PDB entry 8D8K | electron microscopy, 3.13 A resolution | chains 0 and a of the 35 polymer chains in the assembly

Chain 0:
Molecule: Probable S-adenosyl-L-methionine-dependent RNA methyltransferase RSM22, mitochondrial
Source organism: Saccharomyces cerevisiae
Notes: EC 2.1.1.-
UniProt: P36056 (RT22_YEAST); residues 1-628 here = UniProt positions 1-628
Chain sequence (628 residues; each row starts with the number of its first residue):
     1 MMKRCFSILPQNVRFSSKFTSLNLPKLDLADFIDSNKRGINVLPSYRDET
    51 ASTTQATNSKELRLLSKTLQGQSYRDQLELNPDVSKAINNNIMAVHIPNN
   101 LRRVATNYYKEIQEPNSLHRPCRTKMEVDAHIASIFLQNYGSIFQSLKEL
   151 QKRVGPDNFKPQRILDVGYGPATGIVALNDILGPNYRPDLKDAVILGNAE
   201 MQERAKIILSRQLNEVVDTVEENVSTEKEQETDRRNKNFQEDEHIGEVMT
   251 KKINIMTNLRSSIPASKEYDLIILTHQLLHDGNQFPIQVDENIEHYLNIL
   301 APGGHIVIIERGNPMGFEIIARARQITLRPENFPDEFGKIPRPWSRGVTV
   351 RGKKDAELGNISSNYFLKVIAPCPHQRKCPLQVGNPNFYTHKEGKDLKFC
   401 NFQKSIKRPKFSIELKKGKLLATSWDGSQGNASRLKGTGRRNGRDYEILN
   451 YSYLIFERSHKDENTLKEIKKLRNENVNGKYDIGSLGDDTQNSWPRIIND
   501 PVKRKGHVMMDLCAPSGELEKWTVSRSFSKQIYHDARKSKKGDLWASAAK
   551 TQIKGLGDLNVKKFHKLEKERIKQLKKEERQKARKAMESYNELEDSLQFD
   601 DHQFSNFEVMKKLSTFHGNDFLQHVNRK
Disordered / not traced: 1-60, 214-254, 345-363, 427-441, 565-628
Bound ions: 4Fe-4S cluster Fe: Cys373, Cys379, Cys400, Cys513
Residues lining bound ligands: 4Fe-4S cluster (SF4): Phe317, Arg324, Pro372, Cys373, Pro374, His375, Cys379, Pro380, Leu381, Cys400, Arg496, Cys513
Swiss-Prot annotation at these positions:
  - binding site ([4Fe-4S] cluster): Cys373, Cys379, Cys400, Cys513

Chain a:
Molecule: 15S ribosomal RNA
Source organism: Saccharomyces cerevisiae
Sequence (1713 nucleotides; row label = number of the first residue in the row; numbers below 1 keep their minus sign (U-63 is residue -63)):
   -63 UUUUAUAUAAUAAUAAUAAUAUAUAUAUAUAUAUAUUAUUAUAUUAGUUA
   -13 UAUAAUAAGGAAAAGUAAAAAAUUUAUAAGAAUAUGAUGUUGGUUCAGAU
    37 UAAGCGCUAAAUAAGGACAUGACACAUGCGAAUCAUACGUUUAUUAUUGA
    87 UAAGAUAAUAAAUAUGUGGUGUAAACGUGAGUAAUUUUAUUAGGAAUUAA
   137 UGAACUAUAGAAUAAGCUAAAUACUUAAUAUAUUAUUAUAUAAAAAUAAU
   187 UUAUAUAAUAAAAAGGAUAUAUAUAUAAUAUAUAUUUAUCUAUAGUCAAG
   237 CCAAUAAUGGUUUAGGUAGUAGGUUUAUUAAGAGUUAAACCUAGCCAACG
   287 AUCCAUAAUCGAUAAUGAAAGUUAGAACGAUCACGUUGACUCUGAAAUAU
   337 AGUCAAUAUCUAUAAGAUACAGCAGUGAGGAAUAUUGGACAAUGAUCGAA
   387 AGAUUGAUCCAGUUACUUAUUAGGAUGAUAUAUAAAAAUAUUUUAUUUUA
   437 UUUAUAAAUAUUAAAUAUUUAUAAUAAUAAUAAUAAUAAUAUAUAUAUAU
   487 AAAUUGAUUAAAAAUAAAAUCCAUAAAUAAUUAAAAUAAUGAUAUUAAUU
   537 ACCAUAUAUAUUUUUAUAUGGAUAUAUAUAUUAAUAAUAAUAUUAAUUUU
   587 AUUAUUAUUAAUAAUAUAUUUUAAUAGUCCUGACUAAUAUUUGUGCCAGC
   637 AGUCGCGGUAACACAAAGAGGGCGAGCGUUAAUCAUAAUGGUUUAAAGGA
   687 UCCGUAGAAUGAAUUAUAUAUUAUAAUUUAGAGUUAAUAAAAUAUAAUUA
   737 AAGAAUUAUAAUAGUAAAGAUGAAAUAAUAAUAAUAAUUAUAAGACUAAU
   787 AUAUGUGAAAAUAUUAAUUAAAUAUUAACUGACAUUGAGGGAUUAAAACU
   837 AGAGUAGCGAAACGGAUUCGAUACCCGUGUAGUUCUAGUAGUAAACUAUG
   887 AAUACAAUUAUUUAUAAUAUAUAUUAUAUAUAAAUAAUAAAUGAAAAUGA
   937 AAGUAUUCCACCUGAAGAGUACGUUAGCAAUAAUGAAACUCAAAACAAUA
   987 GACGGUUACAGACUUAAGCAGUGGAGCAUGUUAUUUAAUUCGAUAAUCCA
  1037 CGACUAACCUUACCAUAUUUUGAAUAUUAUAAUAAUUAUUAUAAUUAUUA
  1087 UAUUACAGGCGUUACAUUGUUGUCUUUAGUUCGUGCUGCAAAGUUUUAGA
  1137 UUAAGUUCAUAAACGAACAAAACUCCAUAUAUAUAAUUUUAAUUAUAUAU
  1187 AAUUUUAUAUUAUUUAUUAAUAUAAAGAAAGGAAUUAAGACAAAUCAUAA
  1237 UGAUCCUUAUAAUAUGGGUAAUAGACGUGCUAUAAUAAAAUGAUAAUAAA
  1287 AUUAUAUAAAAUAUAUUUAAUUAUAUUUAAUUAAUAAUAUAAAACAUUUU
  1337 AAUUUUUAAUAUAUUUUUUUAUUAUAUAUUAAUAUGAAUUAUAAUCUGAA
  1387 AUUCGAUUAUAUGAAAAAAGAAUUGCUAGUAAUACGUAAAUUAGUAUGUU
  1437 ACGGUGAAUAUUCUAACUGUUUCGCACUAAUCACUCAUCACGCGUUGAAA
  1487 CAUAUUAUUAUCUUAUUAUUUAUAUAAUAUUUUUUAAUAAAUAUUAAUAA
  1537 UUAUUAAUUUAUAUUUAUUUAUAUCAGAAAUAAUAUGAAUUAAUGCGAAG
  1587 UUGAAAUACAGUUACCGUAGGGGAACCUGCGGUGGGCUUAUAAAUAUCUU
  1637 AAAUAUUCUUACA
Disordered / not traced: -54 to -16, 3-7, 86-88, 167-171, 211-213, 421-477, 546-549, 564-599, 705-707, 906-910, 1075-1077, 1362-1366, 1529-1535
Bound ions: Mg2+ site 1 near A20 (its only coordinating residue here); Mg2+ site 2 near A33 (its only coordinating residue here); Mg2+ site 3 near C54 (its only coordinating residue here); Mg2+ site 4: A55, U56, G115; Mg2+ site 5 near A110 (its only coordinating residue here); Mg2+ site 6: A116, G117, A294; Mg2+ site 7: G117, A294; Mg2+ site 8: A159, C160; Mg2+ site 9 near U256 (its only coordinating residue here); Mg2+ site 10 near G270 (its only coordinating residue here); Mg2+ site 11: A287, U288; Mg2+ site 12: A312, A313; 31 more Mg2+ sites not listed

Interface between chain 0 and chain a:
Contacting residue pairs (85; chain 0 residue first):
  Tyr109(0) with A1032(a), sugar contact; U1033(a), sugar contact
  Ile112(0) with A1032(a), sugar contact
  Gln113(0) with U1033(a), base contact
  His119(0) with A1032(a), hydrogen bond to the base
  Arg123(0) with U854(a), salt bridge to the phosphate; C855(a), salt bridge to the phosphate
  Ile135(0) with A1032(a), base contact
  Gln138(0) with A1032(a), base contact
  Asn139(0) with A1032(a), base contact
  Asp281(0) with C855(a), hydrogen bond to the base
  Gln284(0) with U1588(a), hydrogen bond to the phosphate; G1589(a), phosphate contact
  Ile287(0) with U1587(a), phosphate contact; U1588(a), phosphate contact
  Arg311(0) with A1032(a), salt bridge to the phosphate
  Asn313(0) with A1031(a), sugar contact
  Pro314(0) with A1031(a), base contact
  Asn387(0) with C1468(a), base contact
  Thr390(0) with C1468(a), base contact
  Lys392(0) with C1227(a), salt bridge to the phosphate
  Lys395(0) with A1228(a), salt bridge to the phosphate
  Asp396(0) with A1102(a), phosphate contact
  Lys398(0) with A1100(a), salt bridge to the phosphate
  Phe399(0) with A1031(a), sugar contact
  Asn401(0) with A1031(a), hydrogen bond to the phosphate
  Gln403(0) with U1030(a), base contact
  Arg408(0) with C1034(a), salt bridge to the phosphate; C1035(a), salt bridge to the phosphate
  Lys416(0) with U1033(a), hydrogen bond to the phosphate; C1034(a), salt bridge to the phosphate
  Lys417(0) with A1408(a), hydrogen bond to the phosphate; U1409(a), salt bridge to the phosphate
  Gly418(0) with U1409(a), phosphate contact
  Lys419(0) with U1001(a), sugar contact
  Leu421(0) with U1033(a), hydrogen bond to the sugar; C1034(a), sugar contact
  Ala422(0) with U1033(a), base contact
  Thr423(0) with U1033(a), hydrogen bond to the base
  Ser424(0) with U1033(a), base contact
  Trp425(0) with U1033(a), stacking on the base
  Asn442(0) with G1016(a), hydrogen bond to the base; U1017(a), hydrogen bond to the base; C1035(a), sugar contact; C1037(a), hydrogen bond to the base; C1262(a), hydrogen bond to the base; G1263(a), sugar contact
  Gly443(0) with C1035(a), phosphate contact; C1262(a), hydrogen bond to the sugar
  Arg444(0) with C1035(a), salt bridge to the phosphate; A1036(a), salt bridge to the phosphate
  Asp445(0) with G1260(a), base contact; A1261(a), sugar contact
  Tyr446(0) with U1018(a), hydrogen bond to the sugar
  Glu447(0) with C1034(a), phosphate contact
  Ile448(0) with U1030(a), base contact
  Asn450(0) with U1030(a), hydrogen bond to the sugar; A1031(a), sugar contact; A1032(a), hydrogen bond to the phosphate
  Ile498(0) with A1100(a), base contact
  Asn499(0) with A1100(a), hydrogen bond to the base
  Asp500(0) with U1030(a), base contact
  Val502(0) with U1098(a), sugar contact
  Arg504(0) with G1097(a), phosphate contact; U1098(a), salt bridge to the phosphate
  Lys505(0) with C1049(a), phosphate contact; C1050(a), phosphate contact; U1246(a), sugar contact; A1247(a), salt bridge to the phosphate
  Gly506(0) with U1246(a), phosphate contact
  His507(0) with G1097(a), hydrogen bond to the sugar; U1246(a), stacking on the base
  Asp511(0) with A1100(a), hydrogen bond to the sugar
  Lys521(0) with U1098(a), hydrogen bond to the sugar; C1101(a), salt bridge to the phosphate
  Thr523(0) with U1246(a), base contact
  Arg526(0) with C1050(a), salt bridge to the phosphate; U1246(a), phosphate contact
  Ser527(0) with A1245(a), phosphate contact
  Lys530(0) with U1052(a), salt bridge to the phosphate
  Arg537(0) with A1024(a), salt bridge to the phosphate; U1025(a), salt bridge to the phosphate
  Lys538(0) with A1024(a), phosphate contact
  Leu556(0) with C1101(a), sugar contact
  Gly557(0) with A1100(a), sugar contact
Also at the interface, not in a pair above, chain 0 (76 interface residues in all): Gln77, Pro121, Ser134, His276, His280, Pro286, Gly312, Leu381, Tyr389, His391, Asp426, Met509, Leu519, Tyr533, Lys550, Thr551, Leu559
Also at the interface, not in a pair above, chain a (43 interface residues in all): A1019, U1022, A1051, C1242

Summary:
76 residues of chain 0 and 43 residues of chain a are in contact, with 20 hydrogen bonds, 19 salt bridges and
2 aromatic stacking contacts. Polar contacts include His119(0)-A1032(a), Asp281(0)-C855(a) and
Thr423(0)-U1033(a). Chain 0 binds 4Fe-4S cluster.
Chain 0 is Probable S-adenosyl-L-methionine-dependent RNA methyltransferase RSM22, mitochondrial and chain a
is 15S ribosomal RNA, both from Saccharomyces cerevisiae; the structure, Yeast mitochondrial small subunit
assembly intermediate (State 2), was determined by electron microscopy together with 8D8J and 8D8L from the
same study.
